Entry 6S6X (electron microscopy, 3.50 A resolution); this record covers chains D and J of the 12 polymer chains in the assembly.

Chain D:
Protein: Glutamate synthase [NADPH] large chain
Organism: Azospirillum brasilense
Notes: EC 1.4.1.13
Reference sequence: Q05755 (GLTB_AZOBR); residues -35 to 1479 here correspond to UniProt positions 1-1515 (UniProt number = residue number + 36)
Sequence (1515 residues; each row starts with the number of its first residue; numbers below 1 keep their minus sign (Met-35 is residue -35)):
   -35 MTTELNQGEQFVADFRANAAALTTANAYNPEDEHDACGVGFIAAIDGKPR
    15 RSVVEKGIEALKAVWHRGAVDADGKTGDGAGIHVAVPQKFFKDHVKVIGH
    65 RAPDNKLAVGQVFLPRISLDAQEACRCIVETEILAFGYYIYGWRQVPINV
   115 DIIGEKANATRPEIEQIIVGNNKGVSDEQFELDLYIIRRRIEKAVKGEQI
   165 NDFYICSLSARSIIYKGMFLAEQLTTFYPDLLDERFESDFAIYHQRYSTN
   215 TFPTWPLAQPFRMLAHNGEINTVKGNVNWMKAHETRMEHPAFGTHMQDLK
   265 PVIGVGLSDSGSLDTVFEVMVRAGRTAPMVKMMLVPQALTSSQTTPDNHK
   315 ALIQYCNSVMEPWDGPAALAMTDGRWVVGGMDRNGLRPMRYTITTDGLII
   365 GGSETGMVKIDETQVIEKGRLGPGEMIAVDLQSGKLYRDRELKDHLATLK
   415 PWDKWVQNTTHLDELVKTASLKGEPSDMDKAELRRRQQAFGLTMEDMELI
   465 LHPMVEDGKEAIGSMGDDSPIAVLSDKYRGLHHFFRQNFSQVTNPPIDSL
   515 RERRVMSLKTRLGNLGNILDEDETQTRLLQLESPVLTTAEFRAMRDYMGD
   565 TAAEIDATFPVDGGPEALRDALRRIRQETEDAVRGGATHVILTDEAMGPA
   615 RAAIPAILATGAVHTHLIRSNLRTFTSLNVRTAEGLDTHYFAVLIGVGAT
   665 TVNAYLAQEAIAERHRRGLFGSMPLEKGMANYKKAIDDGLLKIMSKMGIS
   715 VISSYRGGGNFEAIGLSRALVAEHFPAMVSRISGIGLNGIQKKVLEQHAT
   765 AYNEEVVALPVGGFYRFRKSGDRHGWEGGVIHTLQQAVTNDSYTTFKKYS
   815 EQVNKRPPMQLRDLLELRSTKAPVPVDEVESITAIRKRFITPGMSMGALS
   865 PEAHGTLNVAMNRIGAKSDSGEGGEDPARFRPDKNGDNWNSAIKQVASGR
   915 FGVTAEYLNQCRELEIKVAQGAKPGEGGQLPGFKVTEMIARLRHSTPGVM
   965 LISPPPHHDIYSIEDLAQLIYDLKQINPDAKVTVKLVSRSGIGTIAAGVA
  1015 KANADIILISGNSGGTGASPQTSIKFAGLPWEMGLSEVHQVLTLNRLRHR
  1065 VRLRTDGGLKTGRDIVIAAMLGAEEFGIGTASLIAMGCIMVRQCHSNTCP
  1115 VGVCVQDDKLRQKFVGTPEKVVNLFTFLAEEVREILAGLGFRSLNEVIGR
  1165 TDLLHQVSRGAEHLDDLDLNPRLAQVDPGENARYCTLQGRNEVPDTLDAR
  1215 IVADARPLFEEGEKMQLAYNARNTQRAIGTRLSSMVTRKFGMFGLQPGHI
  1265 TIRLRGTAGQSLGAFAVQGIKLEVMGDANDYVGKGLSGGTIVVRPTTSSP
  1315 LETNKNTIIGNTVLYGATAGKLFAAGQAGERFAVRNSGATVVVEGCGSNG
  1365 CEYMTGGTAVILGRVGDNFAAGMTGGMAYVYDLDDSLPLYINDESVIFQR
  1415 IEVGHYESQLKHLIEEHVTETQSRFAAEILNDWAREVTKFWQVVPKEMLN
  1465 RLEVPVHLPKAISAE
Disordered / not traced: -35 to 0, 1473-1479
Swiss-Prot annotation at these positions:
  - active site: Cys1 (For GATase activity)
  - binding site (FMN): Leu1049 to Arg1106
  - binding site ([3Fe-4S] cluster): Cys1102, Cys1108, Cys1113
Ion coordination: 3Fe-4S cluster Fe: Cys1102, Cys1108, Cys1113
Residues lining bound ligands:
  - 3Fe-4S cluster (F3S): Met479, Cys1102, Ile1103, Met1104, Val1105, Arg1106, Gln1107, Cys1108, Cys1113, Val1117, Cys1118
  - FMN (flavin mononucleotide): Met479, Pro856, Gly857, Met858, Ser859, Ala862, Leu863, Glu886, Gln909, Lys931, Gln934, Lys999, Ser1024, Ser1027, Gly1028, Gly1029, Thr1030, Gly1031, Asp1070, Gly1071, Gly1072, Leu1073, Gly1091, Ile1092, Gly1093, Thr1094

Chain J:
Protein: Glutamate synthase [NADPH] small chain
Organism: Azospirillum brasilense
Notes: EC 1.4.1.13
Reference sequence: Q05756 (GLTD_AZOBR); residue numbers follow UniProt; this construct covers 1-482
Sequence (482 residues; each row starts with the number of its first residue):
     1 MANQRMLGFVHTAQRMPDKRPAAERRQDFAEIYARFSDERANEQANRCSQ
    51 CGVPFCQVHCPVSNNIPDWLKLTSEGRLEEAYEVSQATNNFPEICGRICP
   101 QDRLCEGNCVIEQSTHGAVTIGSVEKYINDTAWDQGWVKPRTPSRELGLS
   151 VGVIGAGPAGLAAAEELRAKGYEVHVYDRYDRMGGLLVYGIPGFKLEKSV
   201 VERRVKLLADAGVIYHPNFEVGRDASLPELRRKHVAVLVATGVYKARDIK
   251 APGSGLGNIVAALDYLTTSNKVSLGDTVEAYENGSLNAAGKHVVVLGGGD
   301 TAMDCVRTAIRQGATSVKCLYRRDRKNMPGSQREVAHAEEEGVEFIWQAA
   351 PEGFTGDTVVTGVRAVRIHLGVADATGRQTPQVIEGSEFTVQADLVIKAL
   401 GFEPEDLPNAFDEPELKVTRWGTLLVDHRTKMTNMDGVFAAGDIVRGASL
   451 VVWAIRDGRDAAEGIHAYAKAKAEAPVAVAAE
Disordered / not traced: 1-3, 476-482
Swiss-Prot annotation at these positions:
  - binding site ([4Fe-4S] cluster): Cys95, Cys99, Cys105, Cys109
Ion coordination: 4Fe-4S cluster Fe site 1: Cys48, Cys51, Cys56, Cys109; 4Fe-4S cluster Fe site 2: Cys60, Cys99, Cys105, Glu125
Residues lining bound ligands:
  - FAD (flavin-adenine dinucleotide): Ile98, Pro100, Ile154, Gly155, Ala156, Gly157, Pro158, Ala159, Tyr177, Asp178, Arg179, Tyr180, Gly185, Leu186, Gly190, Ile191, Lys195, Phe219, Glu220, Val221, Ala240, Thr241, Gly242, Tyr244, Leu266, Asp300, Thr301, Asp304, Phe402, Phe411, Gly442, Asp443, Ser449, Leu450, Val451, Ala454
  - 4Fe-4S cluster (SF4), molecule 1: Cys48, Ser49, Gln50, Cys51, Pro54, Phe55, Cys56, Pro67, Leu70, Cys109, Val110, Ile111, Val119, Ile121
  - 4Fe-4S cluster (SF4), molecule 2: Cys60, Pro61, Val62, Asn64, Ile66, Asn89, Cys95, Gly96, Cys99, Gln101, Leu104, Cys105, Ile121, Gly122, Glu125, Val452

Chain D / chain J interface:
Pairs across the interface (35):
  Arg681(D) - Arg77(J)
  Arg681(D) - Glu80(J)  salt bridge
  Leu683(D) - Arg77(J)
  Val775(D) - Asn65(J)
  Val775(D) - Asp68(J)
  Arg780(D) - Gln50(J)
  Phe781(D) - Val53(J)  hydrophobic
  Phe781(D) - Pro54(J)
  Arg782(D) - Gln57(J)
  Arg782(D) - Pro67(J)
  Arg782(D) - Asp68(J)  salt bridge
  Lys783(D) - Gln57(J)
  Trp790(D) - Val53(J)
  Glu791(D) - Val53(J)
  Gly792(D) - Val53(J)
  Gly792(D) - Phe55(J)
  His796(D) - Phe55(J)
  His796(D) - Gln113(J)  hydrogen bond
  Ile1103(D) - Val110(J)  hydrophobic
  Ile1103(D) - Gln113(J)
  Met1104(D) - Gly52(J)
  Val1105(D) - Ser49(J)
  Val1105(D) - Cys51(J)
  Val1105(D) - Gly52(J)  hydrogen bond (backbone-backbone)
  Gln1107(D) - Leu7(J)
  Gln1107(D) - Ser49(J)  hydrogen bond (side chain-backbone)
  Gln1107(D) - Gln50(J)
  Thr1112(D) - Leu7(J)
  Thr1112(D) - Phe9(J)
  Pro1114(D) - Phe9(J)  hydrophobic
  Pro1114(D) - Ser114(J)
  Leu1124(D) - His116(J)
  Lys1127(D) - Ser114(J)
  Lys1127(D) - Thr115(J)  hydrogen bond
  Lys1127(D) - His116(J)
Also at the interface, not in a pair above, chain D (22 interface residues in all): Glu462, Arg1106, Ser1110
Also at the interface, not in a pair above, chain J (24 interface residues in all): Val10, Val58, His59, Ser63

Overview:
22 residues of chain D and 24 residues of chain J are in contact, with 4 hydrogen bonds and 2 salt bridges.
Among the polar pairs are Arg681(D)-Glu80(J), Arg782(D)-Asp68(J) and His796(D)-Gln113(J). Chain D binds flavin
mononucleotide and 3Fe-4S cluster.
Here chain D is Glutamate synthase [NADPH] large chain and chain J is Glutamate synthase [NADPH] small chain,
both from Azospirillum brasilense. Entry 6S6X (Structure of Azospirillum brasilense Glutamate Synthase in a6b6
oligomeric state) was determined by electron microscopy (same publication as 6S6S, 6S6T and 6S6U).
